4MH5 - chain A; structure by X-ray diffraction, 1.65 A resolution.

[Chain A]
Protein: Glutamate receptor ionotropic, kainate 3
Organism: Rattus norvegicus
Notes: fragment: and
UniProtKB: P42264 (GRIK3_RAT); the construct has insertions or renumbered stretches relative to UniProt, so the offset changes along the chain: 4-118 = UniProt 432-546; 121-258 = UniProt 669-806
Sequence (258 residues; each row starts with the number of its first residue):
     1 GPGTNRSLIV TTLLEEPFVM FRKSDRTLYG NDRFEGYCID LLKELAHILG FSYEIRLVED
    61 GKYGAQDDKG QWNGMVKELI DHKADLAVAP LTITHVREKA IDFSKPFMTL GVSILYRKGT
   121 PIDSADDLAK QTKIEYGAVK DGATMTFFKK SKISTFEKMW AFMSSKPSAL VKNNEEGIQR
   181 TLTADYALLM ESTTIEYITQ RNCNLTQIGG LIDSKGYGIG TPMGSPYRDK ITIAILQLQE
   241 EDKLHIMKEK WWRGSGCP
Disordered / not traced: 1-2
Cystine bridges: Cys203-Cys257
Bound ions: K+ site 1: Asn5, Ser52; K+ site 2: Ser24, Arg26
Small-molecule neighbours: glutamic acid (GLU): Tyr63, Pro90, Leu91, Thr92, Arg97, Gly142, Ala143, Thr144, Asn174, Glu191, Tyr217
Curated features (UniProtKB/Swiss-Prot):
  - binding site (L-glutamate): Pro90, Thr92, Arg97, Ala143, Thr144, Glu191
  - glycosylation (N-linked (GlcNAc...) asparagine): Asn5, Asn204

[Overview]
Chain A binds glutamic acid. Asn5 and Ser52 form the K+ site 1. Ser24 and Arg26 form the K+ site 2. From
UniProt: 6 L-glutamate-binding residues.
Chain A is Glutamate receptor ionotropic, kainate 3 (Rattus norvegicus); the structure, Crystal structure of
the kainate receptor GluK3 ligand binding domain in complex with (S)-glutamate, was determined by X-ray
diffraction, deposited together with 3S9E.
